Entry 1YKO (X-ray diffraction, 2.54 A resolution); this record covers chains B and J of the 12 polymer chains in the assembly.

[Chain B (and J)]
Name: Protocatechuate 3,4-dioxygenase beta chain
From: Pseudomonas putida
Notes: EC 1.13.11.3; chain J of this document is another copy of the same molecule, construct and numbering; everything in this record applies to it too
UniProt: P00437 (PCXB_PSEPU); residues 301-538 here correspond to UniProt positions 1-238 (UniProt number = residue number - 300)
Sequence (238 residues; row label = number of the first residue in the row):
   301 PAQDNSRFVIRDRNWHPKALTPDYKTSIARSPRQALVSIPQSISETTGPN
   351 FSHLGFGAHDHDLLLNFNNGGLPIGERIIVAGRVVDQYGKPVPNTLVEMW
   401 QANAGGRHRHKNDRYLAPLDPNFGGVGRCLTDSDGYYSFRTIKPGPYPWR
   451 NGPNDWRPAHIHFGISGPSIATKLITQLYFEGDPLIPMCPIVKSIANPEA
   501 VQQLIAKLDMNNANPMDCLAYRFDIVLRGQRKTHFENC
Differences from the reference sequence: engineered mutation His-408 (Tyr108 in P00437); modified residue (429)
Modified / non-standard residues: Cys-429 (s,s-(2-hydroxyethyl)thiocysteine; CME)
Metal / ion sites: Fe ion: Tyr-447, His-460, His-462

[How chain B and chain J interact]
Pairs across the interface (17; chain B residue first):
  His-361(B) with Phe-535(J)
  Leu-365(B) with Cys-538(J), hydrophobic
  Ile-379(B) with His-534(J); Phe-535(J), hydrophobic
  Ser-438(B) with Phe-535(J)
  Arg-440(B) with Phe-535(J); Cys-538(J), hydrogen bond
  Asn-511(B) with Val-309(J); Tyr-388(J); Arg-531(J), hydrogen bond (backbone-side chain)
  Asn-512(B) with Arg-531(J); His-534(J), hydrogen bond (backbone-side chain)
  Ala-513(B) with Arg-531(J), hydrogen bond (backbone-side chain)
  Asn-514(B) with Arg-531(J), hydrogen bond; His-534(J), hydrogen bond (side chain-backbone); Phe-535(J)
  Asp-517(B) with Phe-535(J)
Interface residues without a listed pair, chain B (12 interface residues in all): Asp-362, Phe-439
Interface residues without a listed pair, chain J (7 interface residues in all): Glu-536

[Summary]
Chain B and chain J form an interface of 12 and 7 residues respectively, with 6 hydrogen bonds. Polar pairs
include Arg-440(B)/Cys-538(J), Asn-511(B)/Arg-531(J) and Asn-512(B)/His-534(J). Tyr-447(B), His-460(B) and
His-462(B) coordinate a Fe ion ion.
Both chains are Protocatechuate 3,4-dioxygenase beta chain (Pseudomonas putida). Entry 1YKO (Protocatechuate
3,4-Dioxygenase Y408H mutant) was determined by X-ray diffraction, deposited together with 1YKK, 1YKL, 1YKM,
1YKN and 1YKP.
